Entry 8T2F (electron microscopy, 3.80 A resolution); this record covers chains D and F of the 8 polymer chains in the assembly.

== Chain D ==
Name: Transmembrane protein gp41
Source organism: Human immunodeficiency virus 1
Amino-acid sequence (153 residues; numbered 512 to 664; the number before each row is that of its first residue):
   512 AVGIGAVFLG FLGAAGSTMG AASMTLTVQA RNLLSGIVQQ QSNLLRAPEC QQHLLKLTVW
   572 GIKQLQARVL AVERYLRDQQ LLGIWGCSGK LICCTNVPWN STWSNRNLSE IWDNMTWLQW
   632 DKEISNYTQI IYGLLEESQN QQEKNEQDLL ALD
Unresolved in the structure: 512-521, 548-570, 661-664
Disulfides: Cys598-Cys604
Covalently attached groups: N-acetylglucosamine (NAG) linked to Asn611, Asn637
From the paper describing this entry:
  - mutagenesis - N611A: increased binding to experimental group

== Chain F ==
Name: Surface protein gp120
Source organism: Human immunodeficiency virus 1
Amino-acid sequence (516 residues; each row starts with the number of its first residue; note: 3 numbers in that range are skipped by the numbering (no residue carries them; nothing is unmodelled there); numbers below 1 keep their minus sign (Met-4 is residue -4)):
    -4 MDAMKRGLCC VLLLCGAVFV SPSQEIHARF RRGARAENLW VTVYYGVPVW KDAETTLFCA
    56 SDAKAYETKK HNVWATHCCV PTDPNPQEIH LENVTEEFNM WKNNMVEQMH TDIISLWDQS
   116 LKPCVKLTPL CVTLQCTNVT NNITDDMRGE LKNCSFNMTT ELRDKKQKVY SLFYRLDVVQ
   176 INENQGNRSN NSNKEYRLIN CNTSAITQAC PKVSFEPIPI HYCAPAGFAI LKCKDKKFNG
   236 TGPCTNVSTV QCTHGIKPVV STQLLLNGSL AEEEVIIRSE NITNNAKNIL VQLNESVQIN
   296 CTRPNNNTRK SIRI
   312 GPGQWFYATG DI
  323A I
   324 GDIRQAHCNV SKATWNETLG KVVKQLRKHF GNNTIIRFAN SSGGDLEVTT HSFNCGGEFF
   384 YCNTSGLFNS TWIS
   399 NTSVQGSNST GSNDSITLPC RIKQIINMWQ RIGQAMYAPP IQGVIRCVSN ITGLILTRDG
   459 GSTNSTTETF RPGGGDMRDN WRSELYKYKV VKIEPLGVAP TRCKRRVVGR RRRRR
Unresolved in the structure: -4 to 33, 59-65, 78-81, 154-160, 177-188, 322, 399-411, 456-463, 505-513
Disulfides: Cys54-Cys73, Cys119-Cys205, Cys126-Cys196, Cys131-Cys149, Cys218-Cys247, Cys228-Cys239, Cys296-Cys331, Cys378-Cys445, Cys385-Cys418
Covalently attached groups: N-acetylglucosamine (NAG) linked to Asn88, Asn133, Asn148, Asn152, Asn197, Asn234, Asn241, Asn262, Asn276, Asn289, Asn295, Asn301, Asn332, Asn355, Asn363, Asn386, Asn448
From the paper describing this entry:
  - mutagenesis - T465N: decreased binding to control group

== Interface between chain D and chain F ==
Inter-chain disulfides: Cys605(D)-Cys501(F)
Pairs across the interface (86):
  Phe522(D) - Ile84(F)
  Phe522(D) - Ala224(F)  hydrophobic
  Phe522(D) - Ile491(F)  hydrophobic
  Leu523(D) - Pro43(F)  hydrophobic
  Leu523(D) - Trp45(F)  hydrophobic
  Leu523(D) - Leu86(F)
  Leu523(D) - Thr244(F)
  Ala526(D) - Pro43(F)
  Ala526(D) - Trp45(F)  hydrophobic
  Gly527(D) - Glu87(F)
  Gly527(D) - Asn88(F)
  Gly527(D) - Val89(F)
  Met530(D) - Ala497(F)  hydrophobic
  Leu537(D) - Tyr39(F)  hydrophobic
  Leu537(D) - Tyr40(F)
  Leu537(D) - Gly41(F)
  Leu537(D) - Val42(F)
  Val539(D) - Gly41(F)
  Gln540(D) - Gly41(F)  hydrogen bond (side chain-backbone)
  Gln540(D) - Pro43(F)
  Ala541(D) - Tyr40(F)  hydrophobic
  Leu544(D) - Ala221(F)
  Leu544(D) - Gly222(F)
  Trp571(D) - Gln114(F)
  Lys574(D) - Thr51(F)
  Lys574(D) - Asp107(F)  salt bridge
  Gln575(D) - Thr51(F)
  Gln575(D) - Leu52(F)  hydrogen bond (side chain-backbone)
  Gln575(D) - Phe53(F)
  Arg585(D) - Ala221(F)  hydrogen bond (side chain-backbone)
  Arg585(D) - Phe223(F)
  Arg585(D) - Lys490(F)
  Asp589(D) - Pro493(F)
  Asp589(D) - Leu494(F)
  Leu593(D) - Val38(F)  hydrophobic
  Leu593(D) - Leu494(F)  hydrophobic
  Trp596(D) - Val38(F)  hydrophobic
  Gly597(D) - Arg503(F)
  Leu602(D) - Val38(F)
  Leu602(D) - Tyr39(F)
  Leu602(D) - Tyr40(F)  hydrogen bond (backbone-backbone)
  Ile603(D) - Thr37(F)
  Ile603(D) - Val38(F)
  Ile603(D) - Tyr39(F)  hydrophobic
  Cys604(D) - Thr37(F)
  Cys604(D) - Val38(F)  hydrogen bond (backbone-backbone)
  Cys605(D) - Val36(F)
  Cys605(D) - Thr37(F)
  Cys605(D) - Cys501(F)  disulfide
  Cys605(D) - Lys502(F)
  Cys605(D) - Arg503(F)
  Thr606(D) - Trp35(F)
  Thr606(D) - Val36(F)  hydrogen bond (backbone-backbone)
  Thr606(D) - Arg503(F)
  Asn607(D) - Trp35(F)
  Asn607(D) - Lys502(F)
  Val608(D) - Trp35(F)
  Val608(D) - Val36(F)  hydrogen bond (backbone-backbone)
  Pro609(D) - Leu34(F)
  Pro609(D) - Trp35(F)  hydrophobic
  Pro609(D) - Val36(F)
  Trp610(D) - Leu34(F)  hydrogen bond (backbone-backbone)
  Trp610(D) - Trp35(F)
  Trp610(D) - Val36(F)  hydrophobic
  Trp610(D) - Ala497(F)
  Trp610(D) - Pro498(F)  hydrophobic
  Leu619(D) - Leu34(F)  hydrophobic
  Leu619(D) - Arg500(F)
  Trp623(D) - Tyr39(F)
  Trp623(D) - Ala497(F)  hydrophobic
  Trp623(D) - Pro498(F)  hydrogen bond (side chain-backbone)
  Trp623(D) - Thr499(F)
  Trp628(D) - Tyr39(F)  hydrophobic
  Trp628(D) - Val42(F)  hydrophobic
  Trp628(D) - Pro43(F)
  Trp628(D) - Val44(F)  hydrophobic
  Leu629(D) - Val44(F)
  Leu629(D) - Trp45(F)
  Trp631(D) - Val496(F)  hydrogen bond (side chain-backbone)
  Trp631(D) - Ala497(F)
  Trp631(D) - Pro498(F)
  Asp632(D) - Lys46(F)  salt bridge
  Ile635(D) - Val496(F)
  Ile642(D) - Val36(F)  hydrophobic
  Leu646(D) - Val38(F)  hydrophobic
  Gln650(D) - Arg503(F)  hydrogen bond
Interface residues without a listed pair, chain D (47 interface residues in all): Gly524, Arg542, Asn543, Ala578, Ala582, Gln590, Leu592, Trp614, Ile622, Tyr643
Interface residues without a listed pair, chain F (41 interface residues in all): Gly495

== Overview ==
The interface between chain D and chain F involves 47 residues on one side and 41 on the other, with 1
disulfide bond, 11 hydrogen bonds and 2 salt bridges. Polar contacts include Lys574(D)-Asp107(F),
Asp632(D)-Lys46(F) and Gln540(D)-Gly41(F). The paper reports that N611A of chain D increases binding to
experimental group; T465N of chain F reduces binding to control group.
Chain D is Transmembrane protein gp41 and chain F is Surface protein gp120, both from Human immunodeficiency
virus 1; the structure, BG505 Boost2 SOSIP.664 in complex with NHP polyclonal antibody N289, was determined by
electron microscopy (same publication as 8T2E, 8SWV, 8SWW and 8SWX).
